Entry 4FNO (X-ray diffraction, 2.25 A resolution); this record covers chain A.

[Chain A]
Name: Peptidyl-tRNA hydrolase
Organism: Pseudomonas aeruginosa
Notes: EC 3.1.1.29
UniProtKB: Q9HVC3 (PTH_PSEAE); residues 1-194 here = UniProt positions 1-194
Sequence (194 residues; row label = number of the first residue in the row):
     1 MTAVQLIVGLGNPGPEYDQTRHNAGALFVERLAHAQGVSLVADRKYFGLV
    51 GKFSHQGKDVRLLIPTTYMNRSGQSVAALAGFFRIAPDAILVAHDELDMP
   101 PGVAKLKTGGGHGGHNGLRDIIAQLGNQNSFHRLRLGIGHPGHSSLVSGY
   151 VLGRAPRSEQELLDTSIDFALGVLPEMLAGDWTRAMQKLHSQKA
Swiss-Prot annotation at these positions:
  - active site: H22 (Proton acceptor)
  - binding site (tRNA): Y17, Y68, N70, N116
  - site: N12 (Discriminates between blocked and unblocked aminoacyl-tRNA), D95 (Stabilizes the basic form of H active site to accept a proton)

[In short]
UniProt lists active-site residue H22 and 4 tRNA-binding residues.
Chain A is Peptidyl-tRNA hydrolase (Pseudomonas aeruginosa); the structure, Crystal structure of peptidyl
t-RNA hydrolase from Pseudomonas aeruginosa at 2.2 Angstrom resolution, was determined by X-ray diffraction,
deposited together with 4QD3, 4QAJ, 4QBK and 4JC4.
